Entry 3UC8 (X-ray diffraction, 1.33 A resolution); this record covers chains A and B of the 3 polymer chains in the assembly.

Chain A (and B):
Molecule: cyclo-TC1
Notes: chain B of this document is another copy of the same molecule, construct and numbering; everything in this record applies to it too
Chain sequence (22 residues; row label = number of the first residue in the row; note: 1 number in that range is skipped by the numbering (no residue carries it; nothing is unmodelled there); numbers below 1 keep their minus sign (Gly-1 is residue -1)):
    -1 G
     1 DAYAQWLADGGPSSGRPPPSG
Covalently attached groups: covalent link Gly-1-Gly21

How chain A and chain B interact:
Residue-residue contacts - 11 pairs, chain A then chain B:
  Tyr3(A) - Gly-1(B)  hydrogen bond (side chain-backbone)
  Tyr3(A) - Tyr3(B)
  Tyr3(A) - Ala4(B)  hydrogen bond (side chain-backbone)
  Trp6(A) - Gly-1(B)
  Trp6(A) - Asp1(B)
  Leu7(A) - Ala4(B)  hydrophobic
  Leu7(A) - Leu7(B)  hydrophobic
  Pro12(A) - Asp1(B)
  Pro12(A) - Ala4(B)
  Pro18(A) - Gly-1(B)
  Pro18(A) - Asp1(B)

In short:
Chain A and chain B each contribute 5 residues to their interface; the contacts include 2 hydrogen bonds.
Polar pairs include Tyr3(A)-Gly-1(B) and Tyr3(A)-Ala4(B).
Chain A and chain B are both cyclo-TC1; the structure, Trp-cage cyclo-TC1 - tetragonal crystal form, was
determined by X-ray diffraction together with 3UC7 from the same study.
